PDB entry 5C2C | X-ray diffraction, 2.09 A resolution | chains A and B of the 3 polymer chains in the assembly

Chain A (and B):
Protein: Form II RubisCO
Notes: chain B of this document is another copy of the same molecule, construct and numbering; everything in this record applies to it too
Chain sequence (479 residues; numbered -19 to 459; the number before each row is that of its first residue; numbers below 1 keep their minus sign (Met-19 is residue -19)):
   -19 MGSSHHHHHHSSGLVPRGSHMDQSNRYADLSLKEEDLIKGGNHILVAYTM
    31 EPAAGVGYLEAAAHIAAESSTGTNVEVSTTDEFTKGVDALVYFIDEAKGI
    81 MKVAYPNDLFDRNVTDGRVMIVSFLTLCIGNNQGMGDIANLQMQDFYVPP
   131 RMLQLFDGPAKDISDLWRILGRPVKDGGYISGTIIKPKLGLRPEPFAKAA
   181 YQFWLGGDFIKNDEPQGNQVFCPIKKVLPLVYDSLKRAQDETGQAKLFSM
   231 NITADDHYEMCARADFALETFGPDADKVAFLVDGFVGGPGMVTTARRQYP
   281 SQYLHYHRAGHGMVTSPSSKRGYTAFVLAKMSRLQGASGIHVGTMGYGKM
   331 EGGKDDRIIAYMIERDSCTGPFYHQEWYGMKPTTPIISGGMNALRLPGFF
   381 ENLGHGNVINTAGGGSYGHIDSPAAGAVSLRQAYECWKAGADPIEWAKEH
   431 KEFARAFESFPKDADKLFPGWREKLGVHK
Unresolved in the structure: -19 to 2, 53-61 (chain B: -19 to 2, 53-62, 448-459)
Modified positions: Lys191 (lysine nz-carboxylic acid; KCX)
Metal / ion sites: Mg2+ site 1: Gln122, Ser299; Mg2+ site 2: Lys191, Asp193, Glu194

Interface between chain A and chain B:
Pairs across the interface (36):
  Arg92(A) with Pro253(B), hydrogen bond (side chain-backbone)
  Val94(A) with Glu249(B)
  Thr95(A) with Leu248(B); Glu249(B)
  Asp96(A) with Ala255(B)
  Gly97(A) with Gly252(B)
  Arg98(A) with Asp256(B); Ser281(B), hydrogen bond (side chain-backbone); Gln282(B), hydrogen bond
  Arg131(A) with Pro253(B), hydrogen bond (side chain-backbone); Asp256(B), salt bridge; Lys257(B)
  Gln134(A) with Arg148(B), hydrogen bond (side chain-backbone); Ile149(B)
  Leu135(A) with Asp256(B)
  Arg148(A) with Gln134(B), hydrogen bond (backbone-side chain); Tyr358(B), hydrogen bond (side chain-backbone); Gly359(B)
  Ile149(A) with Gln134(B)
  Val154(A) with Tyr358(B)
  Leu248(A) with Thr95(B)
  Glu249(A) with Val94(B); Thr95(B)
  Gly252(A) with Gly97(B)
  Pro253(A) with Arg92(B), hydrogen bond (backbone-side chain); Arg131(B), hydrogen bond (backbone-side chain)
  Ala255(A) with Asp96(B)
  Asp256(A) with Arg98(B); Arg131(B), salt bridge; Leu135(B)
  Lys257(A) with Arg131(B)
  Ser281(A) with Arg98(B), hydrogen bond (backbone-side chain)
  Gln282(A) with Arg98(B), hydrogen bond
  Tyr358(A) with Arg148(B), hydrogen bond (backbone-side chain); Val154(B)
  Lys361(A) with Lys361(B)
Other interface residues (no listed pair), chain A (27 interface residues in all): Leu133, Asp254, Gly359, Met360
Other interface residues (no listed pair), chain B (27 interface residues in all): Leu133, Asp254, Met360

Overview:
The chain A/chain B interface involves 27 residues from each chain, with 12 hydrogen bonds and 2 salt bridges.
Among the polar pairs are Arg131(A)-Asp256(B), Arg92(A)-Pro253(B) and Arg98(A)-Ser281(B). Gln122(A) and
Ser299(A) form the Mg2+ site 1.
Both chains are Form II RubisCO. Entry 5C2C (GWS1B RubisCO: Form II RubisCO derived from uncultivated
Gallionellacea species (unliganded form)) was determined by X-ray diffraction together with 5C2G from the same
study.
